8YY9 - chains K and J of the 39 polymer chains in the assembly; structure by electron microscopy, 2.70 A resolution.

# Chain K (and J)
Molecule: Antenna pigment protein alpha chain
Organism: Dinoroseobacter shibae DFL 12
Notes: chain J of this document is another copy of the same molecule, construct and numbering; everything in this record applies to it too
UniProt: A8LQ15 (A8LQ15_DINSH); residues 1-53 here = UniProt positions 1-53
Chain sequence (53 residues; row label = number of the first residue in the row):
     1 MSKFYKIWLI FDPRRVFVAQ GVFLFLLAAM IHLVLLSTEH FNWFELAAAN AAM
Not modelled in the structure: 1, 53 (chain J: 1, 52-53)
Ligand contacts:
  - Spheroidenone (A1EFU; (4E,16E,26E)-2-methoxy-2,6,10,14,19,23,27,31-octamethyl-dotriaconta-4,6,8,10,12,14,16,18,20,22,26,30-dodecaen-3-one), molecule 1: Lys3, Phe4, Lys6, Ile7, Leu9, Ile10
  - Spheroidenone (A1EFU), molecule 2: Phe17, Gln20, Phe23, Leu24, Leu27, Met30, Ile31
  - Spheroidenone (A1EFU), molecule 3: Phe25, Ala28, Ala29, His32, Leu33, Trp43
  - bacteriochlorophyll a (BCL), molecule 1: Phe4, Ile7, Trp8, Phe11, Val16, Gln20, Phe23, Ile31
  - bacteriochlorophyll a (BCL), molecule 2: Gly21, Leu24, Phe25, Ala28, His32, Leu35, Trp43, Phe44
  - bacteriochlorophyll a (BCL), molecule 3: Leu24, Leu27, Ala28, Ile31, His32, Leu35, Phe41

# Chain K / chain J interface
Contacting residue pairs - 17 pairs, chain K then chain J:
  Arg14(K) - Ile10(J)
  Arg14(K) - Phe11(J)
  Arg14(K) - Arg15(J)
  Phe17(K) - Ile10(J)  hydrophobic
  Phe17(K) - Phe11(J)  hydrophobic
  Val18(K) - Phe11(J)  hydrophobic
  Val18(K) - Arg15(J)
  Phe25(K) - Phe23(J)  hydrophobic
  Phe44(K) - Val34(J)  hydrophobic
  Phe44(K) - Leu35(J)  hydrophobic
  Phe44(K) - Thr38(J)
  Phe44(K) - Phe41(J)  hydrophobic
  Ala47(K) - His40(J)
  Ala47(K) - Phe41(J)  hydrophobic
  Ala48(K) - Glu39(J)
  Ala48(K) - His40(J)
  Ala51(K) - His40(J)
Also at the interface, not in a pair above, chain K (10 interface residues in all): Pro13, Leu36
Also at the interface, not in a pair above, chain J (12 interface residues in all): Ile7, Leu27

# Overview
Chain K and chain J form an interface of 10 and 12 residues respectively. Ligands of chain K: 3 copies of
bacteriochlorophyll a and 3 copies of Spheroidenone.
Chain K and chain J are both Antenna pigment protein alpha chain (Dinoroseobacter shibae DFL 12); the
structure, Cryo-EM structure of a tri-heme cytochrome-associated RC-LH1 complex from a marine
photoheterotrophic bacterium, purified with magnesium-free ..., was determined by electron microscopy (same
publication as 8YZ2 and 9KM0).
